6PWF - chains H and J of the 11 polymer chains in the assembly; structure by electron microscopy, 4.07 A resolution (low resolution: residue-level contacts below are approximate; hydrogen-bond / salt-bridge calls are withheld).

Chain H:
Name: Histone H2B
Organism: Drosophila melanogaster
UniProt: P02283 (H2B_DROME); residues 0-122 here correspond to UniProt positions 1-123 (UniProt number = residue number + 1)
Chain sequence (123 residues; numbered 0 to 122; the number before each row is that of its first residue; numbering starts at 0):
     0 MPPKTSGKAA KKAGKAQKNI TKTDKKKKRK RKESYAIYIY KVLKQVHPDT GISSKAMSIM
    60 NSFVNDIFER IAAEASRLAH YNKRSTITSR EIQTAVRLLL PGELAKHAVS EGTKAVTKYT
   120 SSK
Disordered / not traced: 0-27, 122
UniProt features mapped onto this chain:
  - modified residue: Pro1 (N-methylproline), Lys43 (N6-succinyllysine), Lys113 (N6-succinyllysine), Lys117 (N6-succinyllysine)
  - glycosylation: Ser109 (O-linked (GlcNAc) serine)
  - cross-link: Lys117 (Glycyl lysine isopeptide (Lys-Gly) (interchain with G-Cter in ubiquitin))

Chain J:
Molecule: 147-nt DNA strand
Organism: synthetic construct
Sequence (147 nucleotides; numbered -73 to 73; the number before each row is that of its first residue; numbers below 1 keep their minus sign (DA-73 is residue -73)):
   -73 ATCGAGAATC CCGGTGCCGA GGCCGCTCAA TTGGTCGTAG ACAGCTCTAG CACCGCTTAA
   -13 ACGCACGTAC GCGCTGTCCC CCGCGTTTTA ACCGCCAAGG GGATTACTCC CTAGTCTCCA
    47 GGCACGTGTC AGATATATAC ATCCGAT
Disordered / not traced: -73

Interface between chain H and chain J:
Residue-residue contacts (14; chain H residue first):
  Lys29(H) with DA29(J); DT30(J)
  Arg30(H) with DC-46(J); DA-45(J)
  Glu32(H) with DA-44(J)
  Tyr39(H) with DG-53(J)
  Gly50(H) with DG-53(J)
  Ile51(H) with DA-54(J); DG-53(J)
  Ser52(H) with DA-54(J)
  Ser53(H) with DA-54(J)
  Arg83(H) with DG-34(J)
  Ser84(H) with DG-34(J)
  Thr85(H) with DG-34(J)
Other interface residues (no listed pair), chain J (11 interface residues in all): DG-55, DG-52, DA-35

Overview:
Chain H and chain J each contribute 11 residues to their interface.
Chain H is Histone H2B (Drosophila melanogaster) and chain J is a 147-nt DNA strand (synthetic construct); the
structure, Cryo-EM structure of the ATPase domain of chromatin remodeling factor ISWI bound to the nucleosome,
was determined by electron microscopy (same publication as 6PWE).
